8IHT - chains E and J of the 16 polymer chains in the assembly; structure by electron microscopy, 3.72 A resolution.

[Chain E]
Protein: Histone H3
Organism: Xenopus laevis
Reference sequence: A0A310TTQ1 (A0A310TTQ1_XENLA); residues 1-135 here correspond to UniProt positions 2-136 (UniProt number = residue number + 1)
Amino-acid sequence (135 residues; row label = number of the first residue in the row):
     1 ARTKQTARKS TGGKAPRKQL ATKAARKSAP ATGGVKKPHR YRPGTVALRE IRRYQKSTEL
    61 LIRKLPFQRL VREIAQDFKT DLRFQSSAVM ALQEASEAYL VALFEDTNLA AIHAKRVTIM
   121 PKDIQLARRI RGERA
Disordered / not traced: 1-34, 135
Differences from the reference sequence: engineered mutation Ala110 (Cys111 in A0A310TTQ1)
Modified residues: Lys36 (2-{[(2R)-2-amino-2-carboxyethyl]sulfanyl}-N,N,N-trimethylethanaminium; ML3)

[Chain J]
Molecule: 165-nt DNA strand
Organism: Xenopus laevis
Sequence (165 nucleotides; each row starts with the number of its first residue; numbers below 1 keep their minus sign (DC-72 is residue -72)):
   -72 CAGGATGTAT ATATCTGACA CGTGCCTGGA GACTAGGGAG TAATCCCCTT GGCGGTTAAA
   -12 ACGCGGGGGA CAGCGCGTAC GTGCGTTTAA GCGGTGCTAG AGCTGTCTAC GACCAATTGA
    48 GCGGCCTCGG CACCGGGATT CTCCAGGGCG GCCAGTAAGG GCGAC
Disordered / not traced: 87-92

[How chain E and chain J interact]
Residue-residue contacts - 14 pairs, chain E then chain J:
  His39(E) with DC70(J), sugar contact
  Arg40(E) with DG-8(J), base contact
  Arg42(E) with DG-5(J), salt bridge to the phosphate; DC70(J), hydrogen bond to the phosphate; DC71(J), phosphate contact
  Thr45(E) with DC70(J), phosphate contact
  Arg83(E) with DT-24(J), hydrogen bond to the base; DT-23(J), hydrogen bond to the sugar
  Phe84(E) with DT-24(J), phosphate contact; DT-23(J), phosphate contact
  Gln85(E) with DT-24(J), phosphate contact
  Arg116(E) with DA-3(J), phosphate contact
  Val117(E) with DA-3(J), hydrogen bond to the phosphate
  Thr118(E) with DA-3(J), hydrogen bond to the phosphate
Other interface residues (no listed pair), chain E (14 interface residues in all): Tyr41, Pro43, Ser86, Met120
Other interface residues (no listed pair), chain J (11 interface residues in all): DG-6, DG-4, DC-2, DT69

[Summary]
The interface between chain E and chain J involves 14 residues on one side and 11 on the other, with 5
hydrogen bonds and 1 salt bridge. Among the polar pairs are Arg83(E)-DT-24(J), Arg83(E)-DT-23(J) and
Arg42(E)-DC70(J).
Here chain E is Histone H3 and chain J is a 165-nt DNA strand, both from Xenopus laevis. Entry 8IHT (Rpd3S
bound to the nucleosome) was determined by electron microscopy (same publication as 8IHM and 8IHN).
